Entry 6N2D (electron microscopy, 3.30 A resolution); this record covers chains a and c2 of the 13 polymer chains in the assembly.

[Chain a]
Protein: ATP synthase subunit a
Organism: Bacillus sp. PS3
Chain sequence (237 residues; numbered 1 to 237; the number before each row is that of its first residue):
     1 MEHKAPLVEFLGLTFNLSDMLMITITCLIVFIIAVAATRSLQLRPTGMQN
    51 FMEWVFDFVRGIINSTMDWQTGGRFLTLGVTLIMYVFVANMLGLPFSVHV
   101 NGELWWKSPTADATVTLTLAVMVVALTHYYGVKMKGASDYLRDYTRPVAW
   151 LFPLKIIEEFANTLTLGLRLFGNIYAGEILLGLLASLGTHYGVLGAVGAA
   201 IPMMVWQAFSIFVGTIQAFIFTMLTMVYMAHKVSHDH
Disordered / not traced: 1-5, 132-151, 192-197, 235-237
Reported in the primary citation:
  - catalytic residues: Arg169 (proposed by the authors, not directly observed)

[Chain c2]
Protein: ATP synthase subunit c
Organism: Bacillus sp. PS3
UniProt: P00845 (ATPL_BACP3); numbering as in UniProt (aligned over 1-72)
Chain sequence (72 residues; row label = number of the first residue in the row):
     1 MSLGVLAAAIAVGLGALGAGIGNGLIVSRTIEGIARQPELRPVLQTTMFI
    51 GVALVEALPIIGVVFSFIYLGR
Disordered / not traced: 1
Reported in the primary citation:
  - catalytic residues: Glu56

[Interface between chain a and chain c2]
Contacting residue pairs - 5 pairs, chain a then chain c2:
  Leu180(a) with Ile61(c2), hydrophobic; Val64(c2), hydrophobic
  Leu183(a) with Ile68(c2), hydrophobic
  Trp206(a) with Ile61(c2), hydrophobic
  Phe209(a) with Ala57(c2), hydrophobic
Other interface residues (no listed pair), chain a (5 interface residues in all): Phe212
Other interface residues (no listed pair), chain c2 (5 interface residues in all): Leu54

[In short]
Chain a and chain c2 each contribute 5 residues to their interface. From the paper: catalytic residues
Arg169(a) and Glu56(c2).
Chain a is ATP synthase subunit a and chain c2 is ATP synthase subunit c, both from Bacillus sp. PS3; the
structure, Bacillus PS3 ATP synthase membrane region, was determined by electron microscopy, deposited
together with 6N2Y, 6N2Z and 6N30.
